Entry 7SUH (X-ray diffraction, 2.46 A resolution); this record covers chain A.

Chain A:
Protein: Serine/threonine-protein kinase Chk1
From: Homo sapiens
Notes: EC 2.7.11.1
UniProtKB: O14757 (CHK1_HUMAN); residue numbers follow UniProt; this construct covers 1-289
Amino-acid sequence (297 residues; row label = number of the first residue in the row):
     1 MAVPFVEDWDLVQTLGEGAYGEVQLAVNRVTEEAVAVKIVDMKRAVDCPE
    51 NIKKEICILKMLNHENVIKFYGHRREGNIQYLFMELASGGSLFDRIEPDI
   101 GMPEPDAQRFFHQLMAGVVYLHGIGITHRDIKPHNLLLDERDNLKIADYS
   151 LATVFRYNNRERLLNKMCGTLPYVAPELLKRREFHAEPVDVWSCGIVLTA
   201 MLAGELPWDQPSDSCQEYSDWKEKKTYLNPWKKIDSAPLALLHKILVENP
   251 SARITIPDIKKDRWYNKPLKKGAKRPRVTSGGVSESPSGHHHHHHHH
Disordered / not traced: 1-3, 43-48, 271-297
Differences from the reference sequence: engineered mutation L59 (Asn in O14757), I68 (Val in O14757), M84 (Leu in O14757), L86 (Tyr in O14757), A87 (Cys in O14757), S91 (Glu in O14757), H134 (Glu in O14757), A147 (Ser in O14757), Y149 (Phe in O14757), S150 (Gly in O14757); expression tag (290-297)
Ligand contacts: BXI (1-[5-chloro-4-({6-chloro-7-[1-(oxetan-3-yl)piperidin-4-yl]quinazolin-2-yl}amino)-1H-pyrazol-1-yl]-2-methylpropan-2-ol): L15, G16, E17, G18, V23, A36, I68, M84, E85, L86, A87, S88, G90, D94, K132, H134, N135, L137, A147, D148
Curated features (UniProtKB/Swiss-Prot):
  - active site: D130 (Proton acceptor)
  - binding site (ATP): L15 to V23, K38
  - modified residue (Phosphoserine): S280, S286
  - cross-link: K132 (Glycyl lysine isopeptide (Lys-Gly) (interchain with G-Cter in ubiquitin))

Summary:
Chain A binds compound BXI. From UniProt: active-site residue D130 and 10 ATP-binding residues.
Chain A is Serine/threonine-protein kinase Chk1 (Homo sapiens); the structure, Structure of CHK1 10-pt. mutant
complex with LRRK2 inhibitor 15, was determined by X-ray diffraction, deposited together with 7SUF, 7SUG, 7SUI
and 7SUJ.
